PDB entry 3O42 | X-ray diffraction, 3.00 A resolution | chains A and B

== Chain A ==
Name: gp41-5
Organism: Artificial gene
Chain sequence (198 residues; numbered 1 to 198; the number before each row is that of its first residue):
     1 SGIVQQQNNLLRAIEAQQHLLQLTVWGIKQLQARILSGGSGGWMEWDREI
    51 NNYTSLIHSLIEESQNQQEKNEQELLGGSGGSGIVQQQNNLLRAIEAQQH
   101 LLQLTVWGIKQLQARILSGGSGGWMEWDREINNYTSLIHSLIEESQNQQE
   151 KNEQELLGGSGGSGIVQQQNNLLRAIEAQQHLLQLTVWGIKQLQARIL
Not modelled in the structure: 1

== Chain B ==
Name: alpha/beta-peptide based on HIV gp41 CHR domain sequence
Chain sequence (40 residues; numbered 0 to 39; the number before each row is that of its first residue; numbering starts at 0):
     0 XXTWEAWDRAIAEYAARIEALIRAAQEQQEKNEAALRELX
Not modelled in the structure: 0, 36-39
Modified residues: ACE (acetyl group) at position 0, B3T (3-amino-2,3,5-trideoxy-D-threo-pentonic acid) at position 1, NH2 (amino group) at position 39; Ala5, Ala15, Ala19, Ala33 ((3s)-3-aminobutanoic acid; B3A); Arg8, Arg22, Arg36 (beta-homoarginine; HMR); Glu12, Glu26, Glu29 ((3s)-3-aminohexanedioic acid; B3E)

== How chain A and chain B interact ==
Pairs across the interface - 44 pairs, chain A then chain B:
  Gly2(A) - Gln27(B)  hydrogen bond (backbone-side chain)
  Ile3(A) - Asn31(B)
  Gln6(A) - Ala24(B)  hydrogen bond (side chain-backbone)
  Gln6(A) - Gln27(B)
  Gln6(A) - Gln28(B)  hydrogen bond
  Gln6(A) - Asn31(B)  hydrogen bond
  Asn9(A) - Leu20(B)
  Arg12(A) - Leu20(B)
  Ala13(A) - Leu20(B)
  Ala16(A) - Arg16(B)
  Ala16(A) - Ile17(B)  hydrophobic
  Gln17(A) - Ile17(B)
  His19(A) - Tyr13(B)  hydrogen bond
  Leu20(A) - Ile10(B)  hydrophobic
  Leu20(A) - Tyr13(B)  hydrophobic
  Leu20(A) - Ile17(B)  hydrophobic
  Leu23(A) - Trp6(B)  hydrogen bond (backbone-side chain)
  Leu23(A) - Ala9(B)  hydrophobic
  Leu23(A) - Ile10(B)  hydrophobic
  Leu23(A) - Tyr13(B)  hydrophobic
  Trp26(A) - Thr2(B)
  Trp26(A) - Trp3(B)
  Trp26(A) - Trp6(B)
  Gly27(A) - Trp3(B)
  Gln30(A) - Trp3(B)
  Ser163(A) - Leu35(B)
  Val166(A) - Gln28(B)  hydrogen bond (backbone-side chain)
  Val166(A) - Asn31(B)
  Val166(A) - Leu35(B)  hydrophobic
  Gln169(A) - Gln28(B)
  Asn170(A) - Gln28(B)
  Leu173(A) - Ala24(B)  hydrophobic
  Leu173(A) - Gln25(B)
  Leu173(A) - Gln28(B)
  Glu177(A) - Ile21(B)
  Glu177(A) - Gln25(B)  hydrogen bond
  Gln180(A) - Ile17(B)
  Gln184(A) - Ala14(B)
  Ile190(A) - Trp3(B)  hydrophobic
  Ile190(A) - Trp6(B)  hydrophobic
  Lys191(A) - Trp6(B)
  Lys191(A) - Asp7(B)  salt bridge
  Gln194(A) - Trp3(B)
  Leu198(A) - Trp3(B)  hydrophobic
Other interface residues (no listed pair), chain A (29 interface residues in all): Leu10, Ile176, Val187
Other interface residues (no listed pair), chain B (19 interface residues in all): Ala23

== In short ==
The interface between chain A and chain B involves 29 residues on one side and 19 on the other, with 8
hydrogen bonds and 1 salt bridge. Polar contacts include Lys191(A)-Asp7(B), Gly2(A)-Gln27(B) and
Gln6(A)-Ala24(B).
Here chain A is gp41-5 (Artificial gene) and chain B is alpha/beta-peptide based on HIV gp41 CHR domain
sequence. Entry 3O42 (Complex of an alpha/beta-peptide based on the gp41 CHR domain bound to gp41-5) was
determined by X-ray diffraction.
